Entry 1RXS (X-ray diffraction, 2.80 A resolution); this record covers chains a and c of the 6 polymer chains in the assembly.

[Chain a (and c)]
Name: Uridine phosphorylase
Source organism: Escherichia coli
Notes: EC 2.4.2.3; chain c of this document is another copy of the same molecule, construct and numbering; everything in this record applies to it too
UniProt: P12758 (UDP_ECOLI); residues 2001-2253 here correspond to UniProt positions 0-252 (UniProt number = residue number - 2001)
Chain sequence (253 residues; numbered 2001 to 2253; the number before each row is that of its first residue):
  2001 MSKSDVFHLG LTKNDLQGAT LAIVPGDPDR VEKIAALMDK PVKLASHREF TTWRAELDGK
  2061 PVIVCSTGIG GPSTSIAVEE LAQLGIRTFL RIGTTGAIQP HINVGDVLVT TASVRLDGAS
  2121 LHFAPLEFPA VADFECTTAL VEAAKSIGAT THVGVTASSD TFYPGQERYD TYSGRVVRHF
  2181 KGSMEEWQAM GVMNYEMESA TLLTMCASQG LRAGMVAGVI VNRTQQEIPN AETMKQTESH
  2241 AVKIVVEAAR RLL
Unresolved in the structure: 2001-2003, 2231-2238
Ion coordination: K+: Glu2049, Ile2069 (shared with 3 residues of chain A)
Ligand contacts: 2'-deoxyuridine (DUR): Ile2069, Arg2091, Thr2094, Thr2095, Gly2096, Phe2162, Gln2166, Arg2168, Tyr2195, Glu2196, Met2197, Glu2198, Ile2220, Val2221

[How chain a and chain c interact]
Residue-residue contacts - 11 pairs, chain a then chain c:
  Arg2175(a) - Glu2186(c)  salt bridge
  Arg2175(a) - Ala2189(c)
  Arg2175(a) - Met2190(c)
  Val2177(a) - Glu2186(c)
  Val2177(a) - Met2190(c)  hydrophobic
  Arg2178(a) - Arg2178(c)
  Arg2178(a) - His2179(c)  hydrogen bond (side chain-backbone)
  Arg2178(a) - Lys2181(c)  hydrogen bond (side chain-backbone)
  Arg2178(a) - Gly2182(c)
  Arg2178(a) - Ser2183(c)
  Arg2178(a) - Glu2186(c)  hydrogen bond (backbone-side chain)
Also at the interface, not in a pair above, chain a (4 interface residues in all): Val2176
Also at the interface, not in a pair above, chain c (9 interface residues in all): Phe2180

[In short]
The interface between chain a and chain c involves 4 residues on one side and 9 on the other; the contacts
include 3 hydrogen bonds and 1 salt bridge. Among the polar pairs are Arg2175(a)-Glu2186(c),
Arg2178(a)-His2179(c) and Arg2178(a)-Lys2181(c). Bound to chain a: 2'-deoxyuridine.
Chain a and chain c are both Uridine phosphorylase (Escherichia coli); the structure, E. coli uridine
phosphorylase: 2'-deoxyuridine phosphate complex, was determined by X-ray diffraction together with 1T0U,
1RXC, 1RXU and 1RXY from the same study.
